Entry 8ABY (electron microscopy, 3.70 A resolution); this record covers chains C and T of the 8 polymer chains in the assembly.

[Chain C]
Protein: DNA-directed RNA polymerase subunit beta
Source organism: Escherichia coli K-12
Notes: EC 2.7.7.6
UniProtKB: P0A8V2 (RPOB_ECOLI); residues 1-1342 here = UniProt positions 1-1342
Chain sequence (1342 residues; row label = number of the first residue in the row):
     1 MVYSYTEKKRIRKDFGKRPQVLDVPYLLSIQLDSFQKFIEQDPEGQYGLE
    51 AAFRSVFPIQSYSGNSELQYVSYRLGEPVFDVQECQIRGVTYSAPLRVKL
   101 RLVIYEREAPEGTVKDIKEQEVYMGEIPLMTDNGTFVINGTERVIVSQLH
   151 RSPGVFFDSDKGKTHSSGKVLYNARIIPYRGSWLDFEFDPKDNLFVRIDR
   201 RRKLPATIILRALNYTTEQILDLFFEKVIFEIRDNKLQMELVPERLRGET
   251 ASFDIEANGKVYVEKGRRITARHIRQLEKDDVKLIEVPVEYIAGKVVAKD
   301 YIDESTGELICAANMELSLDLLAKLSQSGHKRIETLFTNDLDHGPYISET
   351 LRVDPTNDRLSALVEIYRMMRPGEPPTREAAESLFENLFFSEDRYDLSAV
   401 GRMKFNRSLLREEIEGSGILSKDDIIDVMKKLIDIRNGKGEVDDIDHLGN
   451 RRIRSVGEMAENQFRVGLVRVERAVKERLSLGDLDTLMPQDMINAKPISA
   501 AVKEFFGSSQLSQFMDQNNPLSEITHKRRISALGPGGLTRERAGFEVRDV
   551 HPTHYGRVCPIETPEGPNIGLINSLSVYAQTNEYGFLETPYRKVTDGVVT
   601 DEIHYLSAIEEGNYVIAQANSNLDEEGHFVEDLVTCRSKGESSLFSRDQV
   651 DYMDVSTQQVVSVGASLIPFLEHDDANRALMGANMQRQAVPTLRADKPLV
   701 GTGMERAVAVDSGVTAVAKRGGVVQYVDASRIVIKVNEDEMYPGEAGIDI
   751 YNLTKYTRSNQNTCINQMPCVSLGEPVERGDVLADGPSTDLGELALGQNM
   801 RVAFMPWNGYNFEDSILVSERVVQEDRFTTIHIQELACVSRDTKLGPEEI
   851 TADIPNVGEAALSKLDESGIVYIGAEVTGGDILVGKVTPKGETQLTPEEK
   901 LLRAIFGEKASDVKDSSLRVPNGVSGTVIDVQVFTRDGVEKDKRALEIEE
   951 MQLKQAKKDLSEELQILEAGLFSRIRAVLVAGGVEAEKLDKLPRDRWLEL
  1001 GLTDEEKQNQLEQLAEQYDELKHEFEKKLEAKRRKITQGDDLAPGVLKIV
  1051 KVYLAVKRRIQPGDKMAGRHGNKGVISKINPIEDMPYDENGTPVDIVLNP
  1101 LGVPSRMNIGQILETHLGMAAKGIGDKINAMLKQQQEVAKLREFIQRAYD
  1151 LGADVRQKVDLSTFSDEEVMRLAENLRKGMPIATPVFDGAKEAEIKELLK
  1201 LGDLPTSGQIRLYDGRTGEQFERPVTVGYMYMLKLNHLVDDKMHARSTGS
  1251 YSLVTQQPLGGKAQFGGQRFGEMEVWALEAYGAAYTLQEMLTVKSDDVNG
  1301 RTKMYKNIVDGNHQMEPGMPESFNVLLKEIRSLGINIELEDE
Not modelled in the structure: 1, 891-912
Swiss-Prot annotation at these positions:
  - modified residue (N6-acetyllysine): Lys1022, Lys1200
  - mutagenesis: Ile561 (I561S: Resistant to antibiotics salinamide A and B), Ile569 (I569S: Resistant to antibiotics salinamide A and B), Ala665 (A665E: Resistant to antibiotics salinamide A and B), Asp675 (D675A/G: Resistant to antibiotics salinamide A and B), Asn677 (N677H/K: Resistant to antibiotics salinamide A and B), Leu680 (L680M: Resistant to antibiotics salinamide A and B), Glu813 (E813K: Disrupts the enzyme's active center)

[Chain T]
Molecule: Template DNA
Sequence (44 nucleotides; each row starts with the number of its first residue):
     1 GCCGGGGGAGGTCAAAAGCGCAAAAAAGCGGCGACGTACTGACC
Not modelled in the structure: 1-6, 30-44

[Chain C / chain T interface]
Pairs across the interface - 8 pairs, chain C then chain T:
  Asn139(C) with DG28(T), phosphate contact
  Arg202(C) with DA14(T), phosphate contact
  Glu541(C) with DC19(T), base contact
  Lys1262(C) with DA24(T), phosphate contact
  Arg1269(C) with DA22(T), salt bridge to the phosphate; DA23(T), hydrogen bond to the phosphate
  Gly1271(C) with DA22(T), phosphate contact
  Met1273(C) with DC21(T), phosphate contact
Also at the interface, not in a pair above, chain C (14 interface residues in all): Ser508, Arg758, Asn762, His1244, Gly1261, Gln1268, Glu1272
Also at the interface, not in a pair above, chain T (9 interface residues in all): DA26, DA27

[In short]
14 residues of chain C face 9 of chain T across their interface, with 1 hydrogen bond and 1 salt bridge. Polar
contacts include Arg1269(C)-DA23(T) and Arg1269(C)-DA22(T). UniProt lists 7 mutagenesis sites on chain C.
Chain C is DNA-directed RNA polymerase subunit beta (Escherichia coli K-12) and chain T is Template DNA; the
structure, RNA polymerase bound to purified in vitro transcribed regulatory RNA putL - pause prone, closed
clamp ..., was determined by electron microscopy together with 8ABZ, 8AC0, 8AC1, 8AC2, 8ACP and 8AD1 from the
same study.
